9HFL - chains A and P of the 7 polymer chains in the assembly; structure by electron microscopy, 2.62 A resolution.

[Chain A]
Name: Exportin-1
Source organism: Homo sapiens
UniProtKB: O14980 (XPO1_HUMAN); numbering as in UniProt (aligned over 1-1071)
Amino-acid sequence (1071 residues; numbered 1 to 1071; the number before each row is that of its first residue):
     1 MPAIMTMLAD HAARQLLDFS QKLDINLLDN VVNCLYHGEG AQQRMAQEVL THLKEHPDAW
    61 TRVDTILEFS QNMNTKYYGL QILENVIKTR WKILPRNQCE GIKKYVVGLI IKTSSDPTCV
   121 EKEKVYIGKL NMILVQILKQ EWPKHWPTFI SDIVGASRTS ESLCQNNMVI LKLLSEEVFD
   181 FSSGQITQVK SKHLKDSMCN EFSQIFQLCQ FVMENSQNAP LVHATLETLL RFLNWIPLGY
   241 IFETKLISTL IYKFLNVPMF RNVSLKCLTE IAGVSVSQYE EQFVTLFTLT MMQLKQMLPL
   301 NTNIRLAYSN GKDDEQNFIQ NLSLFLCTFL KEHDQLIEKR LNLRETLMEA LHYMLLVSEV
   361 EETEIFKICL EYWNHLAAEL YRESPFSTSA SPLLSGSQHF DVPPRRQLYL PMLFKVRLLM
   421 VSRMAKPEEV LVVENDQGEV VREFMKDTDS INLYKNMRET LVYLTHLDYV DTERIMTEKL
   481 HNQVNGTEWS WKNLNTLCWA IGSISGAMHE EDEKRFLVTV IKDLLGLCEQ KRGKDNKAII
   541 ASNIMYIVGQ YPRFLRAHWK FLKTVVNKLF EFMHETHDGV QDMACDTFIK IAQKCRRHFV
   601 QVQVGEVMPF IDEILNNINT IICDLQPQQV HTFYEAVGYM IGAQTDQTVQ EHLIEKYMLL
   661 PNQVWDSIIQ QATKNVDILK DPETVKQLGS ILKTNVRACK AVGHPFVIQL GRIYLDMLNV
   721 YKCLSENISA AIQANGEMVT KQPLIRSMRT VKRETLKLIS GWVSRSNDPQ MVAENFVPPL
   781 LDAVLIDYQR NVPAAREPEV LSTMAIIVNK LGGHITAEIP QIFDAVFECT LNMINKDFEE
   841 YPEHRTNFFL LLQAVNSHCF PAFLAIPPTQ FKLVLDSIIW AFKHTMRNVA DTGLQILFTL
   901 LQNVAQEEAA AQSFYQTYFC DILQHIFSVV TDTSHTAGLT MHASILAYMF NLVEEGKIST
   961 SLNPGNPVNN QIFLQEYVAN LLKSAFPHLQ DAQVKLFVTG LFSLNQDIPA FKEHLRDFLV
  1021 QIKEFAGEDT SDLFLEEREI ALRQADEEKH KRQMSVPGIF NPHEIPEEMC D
Disordered / not traced: 1-7, 389-399, 1056-1071
UniProt features mapped onto this chain:
  - region: P411 to F414 (Necessary for HTLV-1 Rex multimerization), V800 to P820 (Interaction with HIV-1 Rev)
  - modified residue: S391 (Phosphoserine), K446 (N6-acetyllysine), T448 (Phosphothreonine), S450 (Phosphoserine), Y454 (Phosphotyrosine), K693 (N6-acetyllysine), S1031 (Phosphoserine)
  - mutagenesis: S191 (S191A: Does not abolish Rex-mediated mRNA export), V284 (V284E: Does not abolish Rex-mediated mRNA export), D334 (D334G: Does not abolish Rex-mediated mRNA export), I337 (I337L: Does not abolish Rex-mediated mRNA export), T346 (T346A: Does not abolish Rex-mediated mRNA export), V402 (V402I: Does not abolish Rex-mediated mRNA export), P411 (P411T: Strongly abolishes interaction with Rex and RANBP3, abolishes Rex-mediated mRNA export. Does not abolish interaction with RANBP3; when associated with S-414. Abolishes Rex multimerization ...), M412 (M412V: Does not abolish interaction with Rex and RANBP3, and Rex-mediated mRNA export), F414 (F414S: Strongly abolishes interaction with Rex and RANBP3, abolishes Rex-mediated mRNA export. Does not abolish interaction with RANBP3; when associated with T-411. Abolishes Rex multimerization ...), E428 to D447 (Abolishes Ran binding activity in absence of cargo and abolishes partially Ran binding activity in presence of cargo), V430 to K446 (Partially restores Ran binding activity in presence of cargo), V430 to V433 (Abolishes Ran binding activity both in absence or presence of cargo), 13 further mutagenesis entries in UniProt

[Chain P]
Name: Phosphorylated adapter RNA export protein
Source organism: Homo sapiens
UniProtKB: Q9H814 (PHAX_HUMAN); residue numbers follow UniProt; this construct covers 1-394
Amino-acid sequence (394 residues; each row starts with the number of its first residue):
     1 MALEVGDMED GQLSDSDSDM TVAPSDRPLQ LPKVLGGDSA MRAFQNTATA CAPVSHYRAV
    61 ESVDSSEESF SDSDDDSCLW KRKRQKCFNP PPKPEPFQFG QSSQKPPVAG GKKINNIWGA
   121 VLQEQNQDAV ATELGILGME GTIDRSRQSE TYNYLLAKKL RKESQEHTKD LDKELDEYMH
   181 GGKKMGSKEE ENGQGHLKRK RPVKDRLGNR PEMNYKGRYE ITAEDSQEKV ADEISFRLQE
   241 PKKDLIARVV RIIGNKKAIE LLMETAEVEQ NGGLFIMNGS RRRTPGGVFL NLLKNTPSIS
   301 EEQIKDIFYI ENQKEYENKK AARKRRTQVL GKKMKQAIKS LNFQEDDDTS RETFASDTNE
   361 ALASLDESQE GHAEAKLEAE EAIEVDHSHD LDIF
Disordered / not traced: 1-111, 163-394
UniProt features mapped onto this chain:
  - region: G279 to G287 (Necessary for poly U RNA-binding and snRNA export)
  - motif: K81 to R84 (Nuclear localization signal), V130 to M139 (Nuclear export signal), K198 to R201 (Nuclear localization signal)
  - modified residue: A2 (N-acetylalanine), S14 (Phosphoserine), S16 (Phosphoserine), S65 (Phosphoserine), S66 (Phosphoserine), S69 (Phosphoserine), S73 (Phosphoserine), S226 (Phosphoserine), T296 (Phosphothreonine), S356 (Phosphoserine), S368 (Phosphoserine)
Small-molecule neighbours: 7-methyl-gpppa (GTA; p1-7-methylguanosine-P3-adenosine-5',5'-triphosphate): D144, S146, R147, E150, Y152, Y154, K158
Reported in the primary citation:
  - mutagenesis - W118E: abolished binding to CBC
  - binding site for 7-methyl-gpppa: R147, Y152, Y154
  - mutagenesis - R147E/Y152E/Y154E, Y154A: unchanged binding to CBC
  - mutagenesis - R147E/Y152E/Y154E: abolished binding to the complex
  - mutagenesis - Y154A: abolished binding to CRM1-RanGTP
  - contacts within the chain: E133-R145
  - conformationally variable residues (order/disorder transition): E140 to K162
  - post-translational modification sites: S65, S69 (proposed by the authors, not directly observed)
  - mutagenesis - E9R: decreased binding to ARS2

[Interface between chain A and chain P]
Pairs across the interface (36; chain A residue first):
  K514(A) - Q127(P)
  V518(A) - Q123(P)
  V518(A) - N126(P)
  V518(A) - Q127(P)
  V518(A) - V130(P)  hydrophobic
  I521(A) - V130(P)  hydrophobic
  K522(A) - N126(P)  hydrogen bond
  K522(A) - V130(P)
  L525(A) - V130(P)
  L525(A) - E133(P)
  L525(A) - L134(P)
  C528(A) - L137(P)  hydrophobic
  E529(A) - E133(P)
  E529(A) - R145(P)  salt bridge
  R532(A) - T142(P)  hydrogen bond
  K534(A) - M139(P)  hydrogen bond (side chain-backbone)
  K534(A) - E140(P)  salt bridge
  K537(A) - M139(P)
  A538(A) - M139(P)  hydrophobic
  A541(A) - M139(P)  hydrophobic
  F554(A) - Q127(P)
  H558(A) - Q127(P)
  H558(A) - D128(P)  salt bridge
  K560(A) - T132(P)
  F561(A) - V130(P)  hydrophobic
  F561(A) - A131(P)  hydrophobic
  F561(A) - L134(P)  hydrophobic
  T564(A) - A131(P)
  T564(A) - G135(P)
  V565(A) - L134(P)  hydrophobic
  K568(A) - L134(P)
  K568(A) - G135(P)
  K568(A) - L137(P)  hydrogen bond (side chain-backbone)
  F572(A) - M139(P)  hydrophobic
  E575(A) - M139(P)
  V580(A) - M139(P)  hydrophobic
Interface residues without a listed pair, chain A (25 interface residues in all): R515, I544, E571
Interface residues without a listed pair, chain P (17 interface residues in all): G138, G141
Interface features reported in the paper:
  - specific contacts: E529(A)-R145(P), H558(A)-D128(P) (hydrogen bond), K568(A)-L137(P) (hydrogen bond)
  - interface residues, chain A: R532(A), K534(A)
  - interface residues, chain P: I117(P), Q127(P), V130(P), L134(P), L137(P), M139(P), E140(P), T142(P)

[Summary]
The interface between chain A and chain P involves 25 residues on one side and 17 on the other; the contacts
include 4 hydrogen bonds and 3 salt bridges. Polar contacts include E529(A)-R145(P), K534(A)-E140(P) and
H558(A)-D128(P). The authors report a contact between E529(A) and R145(P); hydrogen bonds between H558(A) and
D128(P) and K568(A) and L137(P). From the paper: a binding site for 7-methyl-gpppa at R147(P), Y152(P) and
Y154(P); W118E of chain P abolishes binding to CBC; 4 substitutions were tested in all.
Here chain A is Exportin-1 and chain P is Phosphorylated adapter RNA export protein, both from Homo sapiens.
Entry 9HFL (Cryo-EM structure of the human snRNA export complex comprising CBC-PHAX-CRM1-RanGTP and
capped-RNA) was determined by electron microscopy.
